4ZLZ - chain A; structure by X-ray diffraction, 2.00 A resolution.

== Chain A ==
Name: Tyrosine-protein kinase BTK
Source organism: Homo sapiens
Notes: EC 2.7.10.2
UniProt: Q06187 (BTK_HUMAN), isoform Q06187-2; residues 389-658 here correspond to UniProt positions 423-692 (UniProt number = residue number + 34)
Sequence (270 residues; each row starts with the number of its first residue):
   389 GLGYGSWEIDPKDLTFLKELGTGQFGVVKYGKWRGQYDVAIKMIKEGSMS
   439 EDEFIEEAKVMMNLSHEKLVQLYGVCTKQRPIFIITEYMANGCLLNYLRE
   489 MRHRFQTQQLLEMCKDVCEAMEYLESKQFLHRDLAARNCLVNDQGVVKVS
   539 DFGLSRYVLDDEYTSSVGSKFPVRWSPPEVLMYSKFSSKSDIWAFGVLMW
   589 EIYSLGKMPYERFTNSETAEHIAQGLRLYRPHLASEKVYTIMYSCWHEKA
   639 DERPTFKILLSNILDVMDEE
Residues lining bound ligands: 4RV (4-amino-8-(4-methylpyridin-3-yl)cinnoline-3-carboxamide): Leu-408, Gly-409, Thr-410, Gly-411, Val-416, Ala-428, Lys-430, Thr-474, Glu-475, Tyr-476, Met-477, Gly-480, Cys-481, Arg-525, Asn-526, Leu-528, Ser-538, Asp-539

== Summary ==
Bound to chain A: compound 4RV.
Chain A is Tyrosine-protein kinase BTK (Homo sapiens); the structure, Crystal Structure of Bruton's Tyrosine
Kinase in complex with a substituted Cinnoline, was determined by X-ray diffraction, deposited together with
4Z3V and 4ZLY.
